Entry 6PZY (electron microscopy, 3.17 A resolution); this record covers chains A and C of the 12 polymer chains in the assembly.

Chain A:
Name: Neuraminidase
Source organism: Influenza A virus (A/environment/Shanghai/S1439/2013(H7N9))
Notes: EC 3.2.1.18
UniProtKB: S5MF06 (S5MF06_9INFA); the construct lacks a stretch of the UniProt sequence and is renumbered around it, so the offset changes along the chain: 41-170 = UniProt 37-166; 171-331 = UniProt 168-328; 333-387 = UniProt 329-383; 389-413 = UniProt 384-408; 1 more segments
Chain sequence (429 residues; each row starts with the number of its first residue; note: 2 numbers in that range are skipped by the numbering (no residue carries them; nothing is unmodelled there); a row labelled like 413A-413B holds insertion residues (413A, then the next letters in order)):
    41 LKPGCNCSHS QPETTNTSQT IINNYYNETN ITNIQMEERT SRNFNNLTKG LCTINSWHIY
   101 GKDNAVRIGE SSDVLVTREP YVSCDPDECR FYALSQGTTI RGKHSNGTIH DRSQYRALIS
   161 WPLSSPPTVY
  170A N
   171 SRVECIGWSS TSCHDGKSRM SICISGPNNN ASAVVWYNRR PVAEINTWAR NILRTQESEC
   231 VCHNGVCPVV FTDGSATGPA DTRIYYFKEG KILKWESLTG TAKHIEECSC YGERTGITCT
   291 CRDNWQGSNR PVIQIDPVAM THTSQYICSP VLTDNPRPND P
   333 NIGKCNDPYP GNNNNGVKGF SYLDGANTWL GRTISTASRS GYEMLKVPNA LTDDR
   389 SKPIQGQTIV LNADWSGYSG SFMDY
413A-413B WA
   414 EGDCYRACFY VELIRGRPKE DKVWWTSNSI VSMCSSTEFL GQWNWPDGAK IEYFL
Disordered / not traced: 41-81
Disulfides: Cys-92/Cys-417, Cys-124/Cys-129, Cys-175/Cys-193, Cys-183/Cys-230, Cys-232/Cys-237, Cys-278/Cys-291, Cys-280/Cys-289, Cys-318/Cys-337, Cys-421/Cys-447
Glycans and other covalent adducts: N-acetylglucosamine (NAG) linked to Asn-86, Asn-146; glycan linked to Asn-200

Chain C:
Name: NA-73 fragment antibody heavy chain
Source organism: Homo sapiens
Notes: antibody fragment or engineered binder
Chain sequence (232 residues; each row starts with the number of its first residue; a row labelled like 82A-82C holds insertion residues (82A, then the next letters in order)):
     1 QVQLEESGPG LVKPSETLSL TCTVSGYTIS SGYYW
   35A G
    36 WIRQPPGKGL EWIGCNNHRG SSYYNPSLKS RVIISVDTTK NKFSLKL
82A-82C SSV
    83 TAADTAVYYC ARDPSFWS
100A-100L STSRTSPYYYGM
   101 DVWGQGTLVT VSSASTKGPS VFPLAPSSKS TSGGTAALGC LVKDYFPEPV TVSWNSGALT
   161 SGVHTFPAVL QSSGLYSLSS VVTVPSSSLG TQTYICNVNH KPSNTKVDKR VEPKSC
Disordered / not traced: 114-216
Disulfides: Cys-22/Cys-92

How chain A and chain C interact:
Residue-residue contacts (17; chain A residue first):
  Asn-199(A) / Tyr-100H(C)
  Asn-199(A) / Tyr-100I(C)
  Arg-220(A) / Trp-99(C)
  Arg-220(A) / Tyr-100H(C)
  Asn-221(A) / Tyr-58(C)
  Ser-245(A) / Ser-57(C)  hydrogen bond (side chain-backbone)
  Thr-247(A) / Ser-57(C)  hydrogen bond
  Thr-247(A) / Tyr-59(C)
  Gly-248(A) / Gly-55(C)
  Gly-248(A) / Ser-57(C)
  Pro-249(A) / Arg-54(C)
  Pro-249(A) / Gly-55(C)
  Asn-345(A) / Ser-65(C)
  Asn-345(A) / Ile-68(C)
  Asn-346(A) / Lys-64(C)  hydrogen bond (backbone-side chain)
  Asn-346(A) / Ser-65(C)
  Asn-346(A) / Val-67(C)
Other interface residues (no listed pair), chain A (11 interface residues in all): Asn-198, Asn-347
Other interface residues (no listed pair), chain C (13 interface residues in all): Ser-56
Interface features reported in the paper:
  - epitope / paratope residues, chain A: Asn-199(A), Arg-220(A), Ser-245(A), Thr-247(A), Pro-249(A), Asn-345(A), Asn-346(A)

Overview:
11 residues of chain A and 13 residues of chain C are in contact; the contacts include 3 hydrogen bonds. Polar
contacts include Ser-245(A)/Ser-57(C), Thr-247(A)/Ser-57(C) and Asn-346(A)/Lys-64(C). The paper reports
epitope/paratope residues Asn-199(A), Arg-220(A) and Ser-245(A) among others.
Chain A is Neuraminidase (Influenza A virus (A/environment/Shanghai/S1439/2013(H7N9))) and chain C is NA-73
fragment antibody heavy chain (Homo sapiens); the structure, CryoEM derived model of NA-73 Fab in complex with
N9 Shanghai2, was determined by electron microscopy, deposited together with 6PZE, 6PZG, 6PZZ and 6U02.
